PDB entry 7WE9 | electron microscopy, 3.60 A resolution | chains I and K of the 9 polymer chains in the assembly

[Chain I]
Molecule: The heavy chain of Fab XGv289
Organism: Homo sapiens
Notes: antibody fragment or engineered binder
Amino-acid sequence (120 residues; row label = number of the first residue in the row):
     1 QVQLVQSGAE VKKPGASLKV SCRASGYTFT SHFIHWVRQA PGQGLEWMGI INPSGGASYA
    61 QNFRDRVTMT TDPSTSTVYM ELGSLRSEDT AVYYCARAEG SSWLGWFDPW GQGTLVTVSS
Disulfides: C22-C95

[Chain K]
Molecule: The light chain of Fab XGv289
Organism: Homo sapiens
Notes: antibody fragment or engineered binder
Amino-acid sequence (111 residues; row label = number of the first residue in the row):
     2 SVLTQPPSAS GTPGQRVTIP CSGSSSNIGN NYVYWYQQLP GTAPKLLVYG NNQRPSGVPD
    62 RFSVSKSGTS ASLAISGLRS EDEADYYCAA WDDGLSGSGW VFGGGTKLTV L
Disulfides: C22-C89

[Chain I / chain K interface]
Residue-residue contacts (13):
  H35(I) with W101(K), hydrogen bond
  G44(I) with G104(K); G105(K)
  L45(I) with P45(K), hydrophobic; F103(K)
  W47(I) with W101(K)
  Q61(I) with S97(K), hydrogen bond (side chain-backbone); G98(K)
  Y94(I) with A44(K)
  L104(I) with Y35(K)
  F107(I) with Y37(K)
  W110(I) with P45(K); K46(K)
Also at the interface, not in a pair above, chain I (12 interface residues in all): Q43, I50, G105
Also at the interface, not in a pair above, chain K (15 interface residues in all): Y33, Y88, S99, G100

[Overview]
The interface between chain I and chain K involves 12 residues on one side and 15 on the other, with 2
hydrogen bonds. Polar pairs include H35(I)-W101(K) and Q61(I)-S97(K).
Chain I is the heavy chain of Fab XGv289 and chain K is the light chain of Fab XGv289, both from Homo sapiens;
the structure, SARS-CoV-2 Omicron variant spike protein in complex with Fab XGv289, was determined by electron
microscopy, deposited together with 7WE7, 7WE8, 7WEA, 7WEB, 7WEC, 7WED and 3 further entries.
